PDB entry 4ZH3 | X-ray diffraction, 4.08 A resolution (low resolution: residue-level contacts below are approximate; hydrogen-bond / salt-bridge calls are withheld) | chains C and F of the 6 polymer chains in the assembly

[Chain C]
Protein: DNA-directed RNA polymerase subunit beta
From: Escherichia coli (strain K12)
Notes: EC 2.7.7.6
UniProt: P0A8V2 (RPOB_ECOLI); numbering as in UniProt (aligned over 1-1342)
Chain sequence (1342 residues; each row starts with the number of its first residue):
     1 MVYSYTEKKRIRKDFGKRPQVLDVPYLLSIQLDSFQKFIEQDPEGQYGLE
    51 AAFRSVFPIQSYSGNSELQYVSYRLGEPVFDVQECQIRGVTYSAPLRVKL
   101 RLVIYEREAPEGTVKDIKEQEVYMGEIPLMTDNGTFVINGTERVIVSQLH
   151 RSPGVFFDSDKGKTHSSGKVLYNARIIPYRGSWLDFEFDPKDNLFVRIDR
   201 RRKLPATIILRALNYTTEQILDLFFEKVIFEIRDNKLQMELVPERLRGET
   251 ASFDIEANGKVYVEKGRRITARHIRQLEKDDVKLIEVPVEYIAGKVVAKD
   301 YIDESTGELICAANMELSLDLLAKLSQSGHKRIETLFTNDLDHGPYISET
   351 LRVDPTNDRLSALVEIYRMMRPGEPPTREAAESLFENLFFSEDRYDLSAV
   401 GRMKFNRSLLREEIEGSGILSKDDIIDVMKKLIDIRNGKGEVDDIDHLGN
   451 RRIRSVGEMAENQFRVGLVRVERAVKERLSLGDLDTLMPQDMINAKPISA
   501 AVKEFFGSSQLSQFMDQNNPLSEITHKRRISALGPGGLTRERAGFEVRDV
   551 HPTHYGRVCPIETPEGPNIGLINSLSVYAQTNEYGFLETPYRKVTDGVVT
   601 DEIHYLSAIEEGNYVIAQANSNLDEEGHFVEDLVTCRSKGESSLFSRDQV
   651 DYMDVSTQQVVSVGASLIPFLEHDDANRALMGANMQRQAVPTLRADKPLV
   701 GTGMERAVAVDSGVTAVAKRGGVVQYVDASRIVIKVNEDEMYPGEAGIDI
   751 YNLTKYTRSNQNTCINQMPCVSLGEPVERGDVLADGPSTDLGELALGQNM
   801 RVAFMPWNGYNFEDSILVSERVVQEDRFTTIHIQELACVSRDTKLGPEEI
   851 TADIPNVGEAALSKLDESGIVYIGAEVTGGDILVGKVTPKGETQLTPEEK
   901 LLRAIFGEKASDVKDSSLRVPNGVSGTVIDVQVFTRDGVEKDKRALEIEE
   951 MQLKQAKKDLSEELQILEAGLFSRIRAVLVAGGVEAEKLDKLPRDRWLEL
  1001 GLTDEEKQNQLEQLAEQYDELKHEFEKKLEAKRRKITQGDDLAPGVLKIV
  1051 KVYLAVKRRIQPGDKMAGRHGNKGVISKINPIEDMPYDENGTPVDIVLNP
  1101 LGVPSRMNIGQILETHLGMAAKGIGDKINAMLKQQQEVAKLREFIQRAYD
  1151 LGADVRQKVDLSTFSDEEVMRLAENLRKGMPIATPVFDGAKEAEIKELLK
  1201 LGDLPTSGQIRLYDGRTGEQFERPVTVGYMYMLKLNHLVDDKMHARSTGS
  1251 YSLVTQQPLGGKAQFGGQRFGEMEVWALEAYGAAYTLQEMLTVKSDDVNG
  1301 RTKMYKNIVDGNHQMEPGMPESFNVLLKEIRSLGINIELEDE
Disordered / not traced: 1-2
UniProt features mapped onto this chain:
  - modified residue (N6-acetyllysine): Lys-1022, Lys-1200
  - mutagenesis: Ile-561 (I561S: Resistant to antibiotics salinamide A and B), Ile-569 (I569S: Resistant to antibiotics salinamide A and B), Ala-665 (A665E: Resistant to antibiotics salinamide A and B), Asp-675 (D675A/G: Resistant to antibiotics salinamide A and B), Asn-677 (N677H/K: Resistant to antibiotics salinamide A and B), Leu-680 (L680M: Resistant to antibiotics salinamide A and B), Glu-813 (E813K: Disrupts the enzyme's active center)

[Chain F]
Protein: RNA polymerase sigma factor RpoD
From: Escherichia coli (strain K12)
UniProt: P00579 (RPOD_ECOLI); residue numbers follow UniProt; this construct covers 1-613
Chain sequence (613 residues; numbered 1 to 613; the number before each row is that of its first residue):
     1 MEQNPQSQLKLLVTRGKEQGYLTYAEVNDHLPEDIVDSDQIEDIIQMIND
    51 MGIQVMEEAPDADDLMLAENTADEDAAEAAAQVLSSVESEIGRTTDPVRM
   101 YMREMGTVELLTREGEIDIAKRIEDGINQVQCSVAEYPEAITYLLEQYDR
   151 VEAEEARLSDLITGFVDPNAEEDLAPTATHVGSELSQEDLDDDEDEDEED
   201 GDDDSADDDNSIDPELAREKFAELRAQYVVTRDTIKAKGRSHATAQEEIL
   251 KLSEVFKQFRLVPKQFDYLVNSMRVMMDRVRTQERLIMKLCVEQCKMPKK
   301 NFITLFTGNETSDTWFNAAIAMNKPWSEKLHDVSEEVHRALQKLQQIEEE
   351 TGLTIEQVKDINRRMSIGEAKARRAKKEMVEANLRLVISIAKKYTNRGLQ
   401 FLDLIQEGNIGLMKAVDKFEYRRGYKFSTYATWWIRQAITRSIADQARTI
   451 RIPVHMIETINKLNRISRQMLQEMGREPTPEELAERMLMPEDKIRKVLKI
   501 AKEPISMETPIGDDEDSHLGDFIEDTTLELPLDSATTESLRAATHDVLAG
   551 LTAREAKVLRMRFGIDMNTDYTLEEVGKQFDVTRERIRQIEAKALRKLRH
   601 PSRSEVLRSFLDD
Disordered / not traced: 1-4, 57-69, 90-91, 168-212, 237-242, 613
UniProt features mapped onto this chain:
  - DNA-binding region: Leu-573 to Ala-592 (H-T-H motif)
  - region: Arg-584 to Arg-599 (Interaction with anti-sigma factors)
  - motif: Asp-403 to Gln-406 (Interaction with polymerase core subunit RpoC)
  - site: Arg-562 (Interaction with anti-sigma factors)
  - mutagenesis: Ala-553 (A553D: Disrupts the interaction with Escherichia phage lambda antitermination protein Q), Arg-596 (R596D/E: 2-fold reduction in activation of class II Crp-dependent promoters)

[Chain C / chain F interface]
Contacting residue pairs - 53 pairs, chain C then chain F:
  Tyr-123(C) / Gly-475(F)
  Arg-197(C) / Asp-29(F)
  Arg-202(C) / Glu-33(F)
  Lys-203(C) / Asp-29(F)
  Gln-490(C) / Gln-472(F)
  Asn-494(C) / Leu-471(F)
  Ala-495(C) / Leu-471(F)
  Asn-856(C) / Asp-612(F)
  Pro-897(C) / Gly-564(F)
  Pro-897(C) / Ile-565(F)
  Glu-898(C) / Thr-544(F)
  Glu-898(C) / Ile-565(F)
  Lys-900(C) / Phe-563(F)
  Leu-901(C) / Thr-544(F)
  Leu-901(C) / Leu-559(F)
  Leu-901(C) / Phe-563(F)
  Leu-901(C) / Ile-565(F)
  Leu-902(C) / Leu-607(F)
  Ala-904(C) / Phe-563(F)
  Ala-904(C) / Leu-595(F)
  Ala-904(C) / Arg-599(F)
  Ile-905(C) / Leu-595(F)
  Ile-905(C) / Leu-598(F)
  Ile-905(C) / Arg-599(F)
  Phe-906(C) / Ser-604(F)
  Phe-906(C) / Leu-607(F)
  Phe-906(C) / Arg-608(F)
  Phe-906(C) / Leu-611(F)
  Glu-908(C) / Leu-611(F)
  Pro-1044(C) / Lys-499(F)
  Pro-1044(C) / Lys-502(F)
  Gly-1045(C) / Lys-499(F)
  Thr-1248(C) / Pro-531(F)
  Thr-1248(C) / Leu-532(F)
  Ser-1250(C) / Glu-524(F)
  Tyr-1251(C) / Glu-524(F)
  Tyr-1251(C) / Asp-525(F)
  Ser-1252(C) / Ile-523(F)
  Leu-1253(C) / Ile-523(F)
  Leu-1253(C) / Asp-525(F)
  Val-1254(C) / Gly-520(F)
  Gln-1256(C) / Asp-525(F)
  Gln-1256(C) / Leu-528(F)
  Leu-1259(C) / Asp-521(F)
  Leu-1259(C) / Phe-522(F)
  Leu-1259(C) / Ile-523(F)
  Leu-1259(C) / Glu-524(F)
  Arg-1301(C) / Leu-528(F)
  Tyr-1305(C) / Pro-531(F)
  Tyr-1305(C) / Leu-532(F)
  Tyr-1305(C) / Ala-535(F)
  Lys-1306(C) / Ser-534(F)
  Lys-1306(C) / Glu-538(F)
Other interface residues (no listed pair), chain C (36 interface residues in all): Arg-368, Gln-510, Arg-903, Gly-1261, Thr-1302, Asp-1310
Other interface residues (no listed pair), chain F (39 interface residues in all): Val-36, Asp-514, Leu-540, Leu-548, Asp-566, Asp-570, Phe-610

[Overview]
The interface between chain C and chain F involves 36 residues on one side and 39 on the other. From UniProt:
7 mutagenesis sites on chain C; 2 mutagenesis sites on chain F.
Chain C is DNA-directed RNA polymerase subunit beta and chain F is RNA polymerase sigma factor RpoD, both from
Escherichia coli (strain K12); the structure, Crystal structure of Escherichia coli RNA polymerase in complex
with CBRH16-Br, was determined by X-ray diffraction, deposited together with 4ZH2 and 4ZH4.
